5JH7 - chains A and E of the 6 polymer chains in the assembly; structure by X-ray diffraction, 2.25 A resolution.

== Chain A ==
Protein: Tubulin alpha-1B chain
Source organism: Bos taurus
Reference sequence: P81947 (TBA1B_BOVIN); residues 1-450 here = UniProt positions 1-450
Chain sequence (450 residues; numbered 1 to 450; the number before each row is that of its first residue):
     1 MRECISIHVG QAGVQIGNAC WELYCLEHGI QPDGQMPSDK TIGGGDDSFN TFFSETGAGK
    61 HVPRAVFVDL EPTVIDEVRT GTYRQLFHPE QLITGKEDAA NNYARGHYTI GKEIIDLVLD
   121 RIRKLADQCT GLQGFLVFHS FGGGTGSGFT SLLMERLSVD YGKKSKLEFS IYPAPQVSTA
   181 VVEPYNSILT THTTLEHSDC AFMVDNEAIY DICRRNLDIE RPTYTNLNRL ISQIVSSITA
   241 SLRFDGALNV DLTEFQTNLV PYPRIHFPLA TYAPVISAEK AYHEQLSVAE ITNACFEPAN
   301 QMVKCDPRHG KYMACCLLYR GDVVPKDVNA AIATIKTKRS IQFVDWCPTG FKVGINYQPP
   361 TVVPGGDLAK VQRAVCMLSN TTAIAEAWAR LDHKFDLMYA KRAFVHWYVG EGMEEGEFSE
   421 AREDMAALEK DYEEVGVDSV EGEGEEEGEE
Unresolved in the structure: 440-450
Ion coordination: Ca2+: Asp39, Thr41, Gly44, Glu55
Residues lining bound ligands: GTP (guanosine-5'-triphosphate): Gly10, Gln11, Ala12, Gln15, Ile16, Asp69, Asp98, Ala99, Ala100, Asn101, Ser140, Gly142, Gly143, Gly144, Thr145, Gly146, Ile171, Pro173, Val177, Ser178, Thr179, Glu183, Asn206, Tyr224, Leu227, Asn228, Ile231

== Chain E ==
Protein: Stathmin-4
Source organism: Rattus norvegicus
Reference sequence: P63043 (STMN4_RAT); residues 3-145 here correspond to UniProt positions 47-189 (UniProt number = residue number + 44)
Chain sequence (143 residues; numbered 3 to 145; the number before each row is that of its first residue):
     3 MADMEVIELN KCTSGQSFEV ILKPPSFDGV PEFNASLPRR RDPSLEEIQK KLEAAEERRK
    63 YQEAELLKHL AEKREHEREV IQKAIEENNN FIKMAKEKLA QKMESNKENR EAHLAAMLER
   123 LQEKDKHAEE VRKNKELKEE ASR
Unresolved in the structure: 3-5, 29-43, 142-145
Construct notes: conflict Met3 (Ile47 in P63043), Ala4 (Ser48 in P63043)
Swiss-Prot annotation at these positions:
  - modified residue: Ser46 (Phosphoserine)
Ion coordination: Ca2+ near Asp44 (its only coordinating residue here)

== How chain A and chain E interact ==
Contacting residue pairs (56):
  Tyr108(A) with Leu54(E), hydrophobic; Ala57(E), hydrophobic; Arg61(E)
  Thr109(A) with Arg61(E), hydrogen bond
  Lys112(A) with Glu58(E), salt bridge
  Leu152(A) with Leu54(E), hydrophobic
  Glu155(A) with Ile50(E)
  Arg156(A) with Leu47(E)
  Ser158(A) with Asp44(E)
  Val159(A) with Pro45(E)
  Glu196(A) with Asp44(E)
  His197(A) with Asp44(E), salt bridge; Pro45(E)
  Asp245(A) with Cys14(E), hydrogen bond; Ser16(E)
  Ala247(A) with Asn12(E); Ser19(E)
  Leu248(A) with Ser19(E)
  Pro325(A) with Gln18(E); Phe20(E), hydrophobic
  Asn329(A) with Val8(E); Phe20(E)
  Ile332(A) with Leu24(E), hydrophobic
  Lys336(A) with Leu24(E)
  Asp345(A) with Pro27(E); Ser28(E), hydrogen bond (backbone-backbone)
  Cys347(A) with Pro27(E)
  Pro348(A) with Lys25(E)
  Thr349(A) with Ile23(E); Leu24(E), hydrogen bond (backbone-backbone); Lys25(E), hydrogen bond (backbone-backbone)
  Gly350(A) with Val22(E)
  Phe351(A) with Glu21(E); Val22(E), hydrogen bond (backbone-backbone); Leu24(E), hydrophobic
  Lys352(A) with Phe20(E); Glu21(E)
  Val353(A) with Ser19(E); Phe20(E), hydrogen bond (backbone-backbone)
  Gly354(A) with Gln18(E); Ser19(E)
  Ile355(A) with Gly17(E); Gln18(E), hydrogen bond (backbone-backbone)
  Asn356(A) with Ser16(E)
  Tyr357(A) with Thr15(E); Ser16(E), hydrogen bond (backbone-backbone); Gly17(E); Gln18(E), hydrogen bond
  Val409(A) with Gln64(E), hydrogen bond (backbone-side chain)
  Gly410(A) with Arg61(E); Gln64(E)
  Glu411(A) with Arg61(E), hydrogen bond (backbone-side chain)
  Gly412(A) with Ala57(E); Arg60(E), hydrogen bond (backbone-side chain); Arg61(E)
  Glu414(A) with Arg60(E), salt bridge
Also at the interface, not in a pair above, chain A (39 interface residues in all): His107, Gly246, Val328, Trp346, Gln358
Also at the interface, not in a pair above, chain E (31 interface residues in all): Pro26, Ser46, Gln51, Lys53, Glu55

== Summary ==
The interface between chain A and chain E involves 39 residues on one side and 31 on the other, with 13
hydrogen bonds and 3 salt bridges. Among the polar pairs are Lys112(A)-Glu58(E), His197(A)-Asp44(E) and
Glu414(A)-Arg60(E). Chain A binds GTP.
Here chain A is Tubulin alpha-1B chain (Bos taurus) and chain E is Stathmin-4 (Rattus norvegicus). Entry 5JH7
(Tubulin-Eribulin complex) was determined by X-ray diffraction.
